Entry 4PQI (X-ray diffraction, 1.95 A resolution); this record covers chain A.

# Chain A
Name: In2-1 family protein, glutathione transferase lambda3
Organism: Populus trichocarpa
UniProt: U5G7B9 (U5G7B9_POPTR); residues 7-241 here correspond to UniProt positions 4-238 (UniProt number = residue number - 3)
Sequence (241 residues; each row starts with the number of its first residue):
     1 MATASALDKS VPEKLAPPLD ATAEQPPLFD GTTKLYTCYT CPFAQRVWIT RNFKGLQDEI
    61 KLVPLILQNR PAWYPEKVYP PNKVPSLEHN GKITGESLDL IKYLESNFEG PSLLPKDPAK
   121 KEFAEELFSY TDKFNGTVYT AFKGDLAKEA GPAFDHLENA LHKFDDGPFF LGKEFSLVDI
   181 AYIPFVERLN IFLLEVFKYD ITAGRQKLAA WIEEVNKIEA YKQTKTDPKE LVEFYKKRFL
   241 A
Not modelled in the structure: 1-2, 241
Differences from the reference sequence: initiating methionine (1)
Covalent attachments: glutathione (GSH) linked to C41

# In short
Chain A is In2-1 family protein, glutathione transferase lambda3 (Populus trichocarpa); the structure, Crystal
structure of glutathione transferase lambda3 from Populus trichocarpa, was determined by X-ray diffraction
(same publication as 4PQH).
